5W1M - chains A and R of the 3 polymer chains in the assembly; structure by X-ray diffraction, 3.91 A resolution.

Chain A:
Molecule: CR1-07 Fab light chain
From: Homo sapiens
UniProt: Q0KKI6 (Q0KKI6_HUMAN); residues 115-221 here correspond to UniProt positions 112-218 (UniProt number = residue number - 3)
Sequence (221 residues; numbered 1 to 221; the number before each row is that of its first residue):
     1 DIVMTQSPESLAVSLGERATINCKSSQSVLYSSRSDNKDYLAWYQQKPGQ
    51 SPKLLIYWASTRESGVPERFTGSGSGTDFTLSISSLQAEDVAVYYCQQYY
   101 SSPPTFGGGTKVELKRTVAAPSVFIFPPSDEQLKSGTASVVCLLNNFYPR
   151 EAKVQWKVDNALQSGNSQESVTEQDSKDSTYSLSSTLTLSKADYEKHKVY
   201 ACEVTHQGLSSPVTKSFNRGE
Disulfides: Cys23-Cys96, Cys142-Cys202

Chain R:
Molecule: Pre-glycoprotein polyprotein GP complex
From: Machupo virus
UniProt: Q8AZ57 (Q8AZ57_MACHU); residue numbers follow UniProt; this construct covers 87-238
Sequence (152 residues; each row starts with the number of its first residue):
    87 ELPSLCMLNNSFYYMRGGVNTFLIRVSDISVLMKEYDVSIYEPEDLGNCL
   137 NKSDSSWAIHWFSNALGHDWLMDPPMLCRNKTKKEGSNIQFNISKADDAR
   187 VYGKKIRNGMRHLFRGFHDPCEEGKVCYLTINQCGDPSSFDYCGVNHLSK
   237 CQ
Disulfides: Cys92-Cys237, Cys135-Cys164, Cys207-Cys213, Cys220-Cys229
Covalent attachments: N-acetylglucosamine (NAG) linked to Asn178
From the paper describing this entry:
  - post-translational modification sites: Asn178

Interface between chain A and chain R:
Contacting residue pairs - 18 pairs, chain A then chain R:
  Tyr31(A) with Val124(R); Ser125(R), hydrogen bond (side chain-backbone); Tyr127(R), hydrogen bond
  Ser33(A) with Tyr127(R), hydrogen bond (backbone-side chain)
  Arg34(A) with Glu121(R); Asp123(R), hydrogen bond (side chain-backbone); Tyr127(R), hydrogen bond (backbone-side chain)
  Lys38(A) with Glu121(R), hydrogen bond (side chain-backbone)
  Tyr40(A) with Tyr122(R), hydrogen bond (side chain-backbone)
  Tyr99(A) with Tyr122(R), hydrogen bond (backbone-side chain); Lys169(R), hydrogen bond (backbone-side chain)
  Tyr100(A) with Thr168(R), hydrogen bond (backbone-side chain); Lys169(R)
  Ser101(A) with Thr168(R)
  Ser102(A) with Thr168(R), hydrogen bond (backbone-backbone); Lys169(R); Lys170(R), hydrogen bond (backbone-side chain)
  Pro103(A) with Lys170(R)
Also at the interface, not in a pair above, chain A (13 interface residues in all): Asp1, Ser32, Trp58
Also at the interface, not in a pair above, chain R (11 interface residues in all): Lys120, Asn166

Overview:
13 residues of chain A face 11 of chain R across their interface, with 12 hydrogen bonds. Polar pairs include
Tyr31(A)-Ser125(R), Tyr31(A)-Tyr127(R) and Ser33(A)-Tyr127(R). Covalently linked N-acetylglucosamine: at
Asn178(R). From the paper: a modification site at Asn178(R).
Chain A is CR1-07 Fab light chain (Homo sapiens) and chain R is Pre-glycoprotein polyprotein GP complex
(Machupo virus); the structure, MACV GP1 CR1-07 Fab complex, was determined by X-ray diffraction together with
5W1G from the same study.
